PDB entry 5NKJ | X-ray diffraction, 3.74 A resolution | chains C and D of the 5 polymer chains in the assembly

# Chain C (and D)
Protein: Proton-gated ion channel
Organism: Gloeobacter violaceus PCC 7421
Notes: chain D of this document is another copy of the same molecule, construct and numbering; everything in this record applies to it too
Reference sequence: Q7NDN8 (GLIC_GLOVI); residues 1-317 here correspond to UniProt positions 43-359 (UniProt number = residue number + 42)
Amino-acid sequence (317 residues; numbered 1 to 317; the number before each row is that of its first residue):
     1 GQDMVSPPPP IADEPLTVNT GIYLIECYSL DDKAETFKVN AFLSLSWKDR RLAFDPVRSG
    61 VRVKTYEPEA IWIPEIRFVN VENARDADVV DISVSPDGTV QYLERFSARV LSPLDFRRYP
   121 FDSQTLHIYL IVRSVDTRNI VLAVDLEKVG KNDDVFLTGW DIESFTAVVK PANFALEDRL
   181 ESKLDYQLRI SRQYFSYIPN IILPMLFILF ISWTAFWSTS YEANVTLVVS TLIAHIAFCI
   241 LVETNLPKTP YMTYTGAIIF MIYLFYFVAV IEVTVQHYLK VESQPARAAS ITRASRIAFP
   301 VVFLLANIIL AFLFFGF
Not modelled in the structure: 1-4, 316-317
Differences from the reference sequence: engineered mutation Cys239 (Asn281 in Q7NDN8)
From the paper describing this entry:
  - mutagenesis - H235Q, N239C: decreased signaling in response to H+
  - mutagenesis - H235Q: increased signaling in response to general anesthetics
  - mutagenesis - N239C: increased signaling in response to propofol
  - mutagenesis - S230T, H235Q, N239C: increased signaling in response to bromoform
  - mutagenesis - S230T: increased signaling in response to H+
  - mutagenesis - H235Q: decreased signaling

# How chain C and chain D interact
Pairs across the interface (87):
  Tyr23(C) - Leu176(D)
  Ile25(C) - Val79(D)  hydrophobic
  Glu26(C) - Val79(D)
  Glu26(C) - Asn80(D)
  Glu26(C) - Leu111(D)
  Tyr28(C) - Glu82(D)  hydrogen bond (side chain-backbone)
  Tyr28(C) - Leu111(D)  hydrophobic
  Lys38(C) - Glu82(D)  salt bridge
  Asn40(C) - Val81(D)  hydrogen bond (side chain-backbone)
  Asn40(C) - Glu82(D)  hydrogen bond (side chain-backbone)
  Phe42(C) - Arg77(D)
  Phe42(C) - Glu177(D)
  Ser44(C) - Glu177(D)  hydrogen bond
  Thr65(C) - Asp136(D)  hydrogen bond
  Asp86(C) - Asn83(D)  hydrogen bond
  Asp88(C) - Ala84(D)
  Val90(C) - Glu75(D)
  Val90(C) - Arg77(D)
  Val90(C) - Arg133(D)
  Asp91(C) - Val135(D)
  Asp91(C) - Asp136(D)
  Asp91(C) - Arg179(D)  salt bridge
  Ser93(C) - Asp136(D)  hydrogen bond
  Ser93(C) - Arg179(D)  hydrogen bond
  Leu103(C) - Arg133(D)
  Leu103(C) - Glu177(D)
  Arg105(C) - Arg77(D)
  Arg105(C) - Phe78(D)  hydrogen bond (side chain-backbone)
  Arg105(C) - Val79(D)
  Arg105(C) - Val81(D)
  Lys148(C) - Glu177(D)
  Asn152(C) - Lys183(D)
  Asp154(C) - Lys183(D)  salt bridge
  Phe156(C) - Glu35(D)
  Phe156(C) - Leu111(D)  hydrophobic
  Phe156(C) - Pro113(D)  hydrophobic
  Thr158(C) - Glu35(D)  hydrogen bond
  Thr158(C) - Lys248(D)
  Gly159(C) - Lys248(D)  hydrogen bond (backbone-side chain)
  Arg192(C) - Lys248(D)
  Gln193(C) - Lys248(D)
  Gln193(C) - Pro250(D)
  Phe195(C) - Pro250(D)
  Phe195(C) - Tyr251(D)
  Ser196(C) - Thr249(D)  hydrogen bond (backbone-backbone)
  Pro199(C) - Met252(D)  hydrophobic
  Pro199(C) - Phe260(D)
  Asn200(C) - Met252(D)
  Asn200(C) - Gly256(D)
  Asn200(C) - Phe260(D)
  Leu203(C) - Phe260(D)  hydrophobic
  Pro204(C) - Phe260(D)  hydrophobic
  Pro204(C) - Tyr263(D)  hydrophobic
  Phe207(C) - Phe260(D)  hydrophobic
  Phe207(C) - Tyr263(D)
  Phe207(C) - Leu264(D)  hydrophobic
  Phe207(C) - Phe267(D)
  Phe210(C) - Phe267(D)  hydrophobic
  Ile211(C) - Leu232(D)  hydrophobic
  Ile211(C) - Phe267(D)  hydrophobic
  Ile211(C) - Val270(D)  hydrophobic
  Thr214(C) - Tyr221(D)  hydrogen bond (backbone-side chain)
  Thr214(C) - Val270(D)
  Thr214(C) - Thr274(D)  hydrogen bond
  Trp217(C) - Thr274(D)
  Trp217(C) - His277(D)  hydrogen bond (backbone-side chain)
  Trp217(C) - Tyr278(D)
  Ser218(C) - Tyr221(D)
  Ser218(C) - His277(D)
  Ser220(C) - Glu222(D)
  Glu222(C) - Glu222(D)
  Ala223(C) - Tyr221(D)  hydrophobic
  Ala223(C) - Val225(D)
  Thr226(C) - Val225(D)
  Ser230(C) - Val229(D)
  Ser230(C) - Ile233(D)
  Ile233(C) - Ile233(D)  hydrophobic
  Ala234(C) - Ile233(D)  hydrophobic
  Ala234(C) - Ile236(D)
  Ala237(C) - Ile236(D)
  Ala237(C) - Ile240(D)
  Phe238(C) - Ile236(D)
  Phe238(C) - Tyr263(D)
  Leu241(C) - Cys239(D)
  Leu241(C) - Ile240(D)  hydrophobic
  Leu241(C) - Tyr263(D)
  Arg296(C) - Tyr278(D)  hydrogen bond
Interface residues without a listed pair, chain C (56 interface residues in all): Gly21, Arg62, Val63, Ser107, Tyr194, Ile208, Thr219, Leu227, Thr231
Interface residues without a listed pair, chain D (45 interface residues in all): Thr137, Asp178, Glu181

# Summary
The interface between chain C and chain D involves 56 residues on one side and 45 on the other, with 16
hydrogen bonds and 3 salt bridges. Polar pairs include Lys38(C)-Glu82(D), Asp91(C)-Arg179(D) and
Asp154(C)-Lys183(D). The paper reports that S230T, H235Q and N239C of chain C increase signaling in response
to bromoform; H235Q and N239C of chain C reduce signaling in response to H+.
Both chains are Proton-gated ion channel (Gloeobacter violaceus PCC 7421). Entry 5NKJ (X-ray structure of the
N239C mutant of GLIC) was determined by X-ray diffraction together with 6EMX, 5MZQ, 5MUO, 5MUR and 5MVN from
the same study.
